PDB entry 5GPC | X-ray diffraction, 2.80 A resolution | chains G and D of the 6 polymer chains in the assembly

[Chain G]
Molecule: 21-nt DNA strand
Sequence (21 nucleotides; numbered 1 to 21; the number before each row is that of its first residue):
     1 CATGAATGAGTATTCATTCAT

[Chain D]
Molecule: Transcriptional regulator (TetR/AcrR family)
Organism: Bacillus halodurans
UniProtKB: Q9K8A4 (Q9K8A4_BACHD); residue numbers follow UniProt; this construct covers 2-195
Sequence (194 residues; each row starts with the number of its first residue):
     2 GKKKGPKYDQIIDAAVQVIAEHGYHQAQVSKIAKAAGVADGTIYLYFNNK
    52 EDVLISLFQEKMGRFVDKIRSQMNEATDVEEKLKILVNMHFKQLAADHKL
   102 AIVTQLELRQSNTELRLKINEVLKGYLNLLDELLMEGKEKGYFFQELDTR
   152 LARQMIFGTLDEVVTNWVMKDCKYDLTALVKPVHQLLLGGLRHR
Disordered / not traced: 2-4, 195
Reported in the primary citation:
  - binding site for the 21-nt DNA strand: Gln29, Val30, Ala40, Gly42, Thr43, Tyr45, Tyr47
  - mutagenesis - G42Y, Y45A, Y45F: decreased binding to the 21-nt DNA strand
  - mutagenesis - G42A: abolished expression
  - binding site for the 21-nt DNA strand (chain G): Tyr45

[Chain G / chain D interface]
Residue-residue contacts (11):
  DC15(G) - Gln29(D)  hydrogen bond to the phosphate
  DA16(G) - Gln29(D)  phosphate contact
  DA16(G) - Val30(D)  hydrogen bond to the phosphate
  DA16(G) - Tyr45(D)  sugar contact
  DA16(G) - Lys51(D)  salt bridge to the phosphate
  DT17(G) - Val30(D)  base contact
  DT17(G) - Tyr45(D)  hydrogen bond to the phosphate
  DT17(G) - Asn50(D)  phosphate contact
  DT17(G) - Lys51(D)  hydrogen bond to the phosphate
  DT18(G) - Gly42(D)  base contact
  DT18(G) - Tyr45(D)  base contact
Also at the interface, not in a pair above, chain D (9 interface residues in all): His26, Gln27, Asp41

[Overview]
Chain G and chain D form an interface of 4 and 9 residues respectively, with 4 hydrogen bonds and 1 salt
bridge. Among the polar pairs are DC15(G)-Gln29(D), DA16(G)-Val30(D) and DT17(G)-Tyr45(D). From the paper: a
binding site for the 21-nt DNA strand at Gln29(D), Val30(D) and Ala40(D) among others; G42Y, Y45A and Y45F of
chain D reduce binding to the 21-nt DNA strand.
Chain G is a 21-nt DNA strand and chain D is Transcriptional regulator (TetR/AcrR family) (Bacillus
halodurans); the structure, Structural analysis of fatty acid degradation regulator FadR from Bacillus
halodurans, was determined by X-ray diffraction together with 5GP9 and 5GPA from the same study.
